Entry 7WV4 (electron microscopy, 3.35 A resolution); this record covers chains D and F of the 6 polymer chains in the assembly.

Chain D:
Name: Toll-like receptor 3
Organism: Homo sapiens
Notes: fragment: ectodomain
UniProtKB: O15455 (TLR3_HUMAN); residue numbers follow UniProt; this construct covers 27-697
Sequence (689 residues; numbered 24 to 712; the number before each row is that of its first residue):
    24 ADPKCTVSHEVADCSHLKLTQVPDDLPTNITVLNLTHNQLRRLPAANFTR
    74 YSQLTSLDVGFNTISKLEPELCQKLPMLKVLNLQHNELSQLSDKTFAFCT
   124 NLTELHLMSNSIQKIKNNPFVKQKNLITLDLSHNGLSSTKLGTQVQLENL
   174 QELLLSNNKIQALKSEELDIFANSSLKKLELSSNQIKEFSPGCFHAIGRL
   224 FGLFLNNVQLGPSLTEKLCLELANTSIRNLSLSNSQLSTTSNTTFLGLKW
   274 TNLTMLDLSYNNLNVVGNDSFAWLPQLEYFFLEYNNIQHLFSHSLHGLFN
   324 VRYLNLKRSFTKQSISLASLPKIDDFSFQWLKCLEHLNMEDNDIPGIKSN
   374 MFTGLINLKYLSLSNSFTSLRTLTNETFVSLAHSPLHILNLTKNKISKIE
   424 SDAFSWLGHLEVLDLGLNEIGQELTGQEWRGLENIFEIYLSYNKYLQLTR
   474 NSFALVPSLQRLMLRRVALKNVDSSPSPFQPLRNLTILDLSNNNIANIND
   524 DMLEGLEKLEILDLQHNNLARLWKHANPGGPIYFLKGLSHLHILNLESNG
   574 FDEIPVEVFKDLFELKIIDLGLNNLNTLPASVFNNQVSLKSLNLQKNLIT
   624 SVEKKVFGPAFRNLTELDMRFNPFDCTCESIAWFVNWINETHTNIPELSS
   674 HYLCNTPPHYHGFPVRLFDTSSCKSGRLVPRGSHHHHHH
Disordered / not traced: 24-28, 688-712
Cystine bridges: Cys95-Cys122, Cys649-Cys677
Differences from the reference sequence: expression tag (24-26, 698-712)
Curated features (UniProtKB/Swiss-Prot):
  - glycosylation (N-linked (GlcNAc...) asparagine): Asn52, Asn57, Asn70, Asn124, Asn196, Asn247, Asn252, Asn265, Asn275, Asn291, Asn398, Asn413, Asn507, Asn636, Asn662
  - natural variant: Ser134 (S134P: No effect on IFNL1 induction), Arg251 (R251G: No effect on IFNL1 induction), Pro554 (P554S: In IMD83)
  - mutagenesis: Cys95 (C95A: Reduced response to ds-RNA), Cys122 (C122A: Reduced response to ds-RNA), Asn196 (N196G: Reduced expression levels; when associated with R-247), Asn247 (N247R: Reduced response to ds-RNA. Reduced expression levels; when associated with G-196), His539 (H539A: No effect; H539E: Loss of RNA binding. Constitutive activation of NF-kappa-B), Asn541 (N541A: Loss of RNA binding. Abolishes activation of NF-kappa-B)

Chain F:
Molecule: 80-nt RNA strand
Sequence (80 nucleotides; numbered 1 to 80; the number before each row is that of its first residue):
     1 IIIIIIIIIIIIIIIIIIIIIIIIIIIIIIIIIIIIIIIIIIIIIIIIII
    51 IIIIIIIIIIIIIIIIIIIIIIIIIIIIII

Chain D / chain F interface:
Residue-residue contacts (18; chain D residue first):
  Arg64(D) - I76(F)  sugar contact
  Arg64(D) - I77(F)  phosphate contact
  Thr86(D) - I77(F)  sugar contact
  Ser88(D) - I78(F)  sugar contact
  Arg489(D) - I57(F)  hydrogen bond to the phosphate
  Arg489(D) - I58(F)  salt bridge to the phosphate
  Asn515(D) - I56(F)  phosphate contact
  Asn515(D) - I57(F)  hydrogen bond to the phosphate
  Asn517(D) - I55(F)  hydrogen bond to the sugar
  Asn517(D) - I56(F)  sugar contact
  His539(D) - I56(F)  salt bridge to the phosphate
  Asn540(D) - I55(F)  sugar contact
  Asn541(D) - I54(F)  hydrogen bond to the sugar
  Ser571(D) - I55(F)  hydrogen bond to the phosphate
  Ser571(D) - I56(F)  hydrogen bond to the phosphate
  Asn572(D) - I54(F)  sugar contact
  Gly573(D) - I54(F)  phosphate contact
  Asn597(D) - I54(F)  sugar contact
Interface residues without a listed pair, chain D (16 interface residues in all): Glu110, Ala543, Leu595

Summary:
The interface between chain D and chain F involves 16 residues on one side and 8 on the other, with 6 hydrogen
bonds and 2 salt bridges. Polar pairs include Asn517(D)-I55(F), Asn541(D)-I54(F) and Arg489(D)-I57(F). Curated
annotation (UniProt) lists 6 mutagenesis sites on chain D.
Chain D is Toll-like receptor 3 (Homo sapiens) and chain F is an 80-nt RNA strand; the structure,
ectoTLR3-poly(I:C) cluster, was determined by electron microscopy, deposited together with 7WV3, 7WV5, 7WVE
and 7WVJ.
